6ZXS - chains A and D of the 16 polymer chains in the assembly; structure by X-ray diffraction, 3.00 A resolution.

[Chain A]
Name: Photosystem I P700 chlorophyll a apoprotein A1
From: Pisum sativum
Notes: EC 1.97.1.12
Reference sequence: A0A0F6NFW5 (A0A0F6NFW5_PEA); residue numbers follow UniProt; this construct covers 16-758
Amino-acid sequence (743 residues; each row starts with the number of its first residue):
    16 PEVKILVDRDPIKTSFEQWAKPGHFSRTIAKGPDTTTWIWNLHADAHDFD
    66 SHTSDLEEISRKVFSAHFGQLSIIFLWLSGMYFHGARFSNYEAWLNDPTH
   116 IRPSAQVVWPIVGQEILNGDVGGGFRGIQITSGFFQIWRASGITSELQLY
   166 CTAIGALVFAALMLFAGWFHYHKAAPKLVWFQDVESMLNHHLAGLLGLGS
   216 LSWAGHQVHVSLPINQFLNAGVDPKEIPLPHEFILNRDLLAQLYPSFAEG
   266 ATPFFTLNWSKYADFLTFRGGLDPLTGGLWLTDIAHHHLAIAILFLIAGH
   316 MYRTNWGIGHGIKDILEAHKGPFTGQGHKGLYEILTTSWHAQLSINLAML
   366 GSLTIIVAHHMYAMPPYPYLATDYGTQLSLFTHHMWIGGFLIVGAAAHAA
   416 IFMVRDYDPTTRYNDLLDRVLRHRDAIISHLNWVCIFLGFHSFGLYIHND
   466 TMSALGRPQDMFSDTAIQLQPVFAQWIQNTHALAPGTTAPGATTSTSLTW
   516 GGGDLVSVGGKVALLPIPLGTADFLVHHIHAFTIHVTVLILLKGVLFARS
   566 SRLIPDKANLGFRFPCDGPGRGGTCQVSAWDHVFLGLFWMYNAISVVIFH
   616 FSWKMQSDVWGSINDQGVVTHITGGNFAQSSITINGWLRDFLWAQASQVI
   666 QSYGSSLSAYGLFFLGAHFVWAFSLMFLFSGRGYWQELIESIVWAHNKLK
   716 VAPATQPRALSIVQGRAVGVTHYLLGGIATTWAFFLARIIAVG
Metal / ion sites: Ca2+: Ile20 (shared with 2 residues of chain 3); chlorophyll a Mg site 1 near Gln121 (its only coordinating residue here); chlorophyll a Mg site 2 near Gln129 (its only coordinating residue here); chlorophyll a Mg site 3 near Thr503 (its only coordinating residue here); 4Fe-4S cluster Fe: Cys581, Cys590 (shared with 2 residues of chain B)
Small-molecule neighbours:
  - beta-carotene (BCR), molecule 1: Ile88, Leu91, Trp92
  - beta-carotene (BCR), molecule 2: Ile89, Trp92, Leu93, Gly209, Leu210, Leu213, Gly214, Ser217
  - beta-carotene (BCR), molecule 3: Phe90, Leu93, Tyr97, Thr167, Gly170, Ala171, Phe174, Leu213, Leu216, Ser217
  - beta-carotene (BCR), molecule 4: Leu216, Ala266, Phe269, Leu304, Ile308, Leu311, His315, Ile323
  - beta-carotene (BCR), molecule 5: Phe269, Trp274, Ile308
  - beta-carotene (BCR), molecule 6: Leu346, Leu350, Ala356, Ser359, Ile360, Ala414, Phe417
  - beta-carotene (BCR), molecule 7: Ser359, Ala363, Met364, Ser367, Ile407, Ala410, Ala411, Ala414, Val553, Leu556, Leu557, Val560
  - beta-carotene (BCR), molecule 8: Asn447, Ile451, Phe455
  - beta-carotene (BCR), molecule 9: Phe678, Gly681, Ala682, Phe684, Val685, Leu740, Ile743, Ala744, Trp747
  - beta-carotene (BCR), molecule 10: Trp700, Leu703, Ile704, Ile707
  - chlorophyll a isomer (CL0): Phe458, Tyr461, Ile544, Phe547, Thr548, Tyr606, Asn607, Ser610, Val611, Phe614, Ile649, Trp652, Leu653, Leu657, Ala661, Ile665, Phe679, His683, Trp686, Tyr738, Thr745, Thr746, Phe749
  - chlorophyll a (CLA), molecule 1: Val18, Lys19, Ile20, Trp195, Asp198, Ser201, His205, Thr319, Asn320, Trp321
  - chlorophyll a (CLA), molecule 2: Ile20, Val22, Phe79, Phe83, Leu177, Met178, Phe180, Ala181, Phe184, His185, Ala189, Trp195
  - chlorophyll a (CLA), molecule 3: Ile27, Lys28, Thr29, Ser30, Phe31, Gln33, Trp34, His39, Lys77, Ser80, Gly84, Ile88, Leu179, Gly182, Trp183, Tyr186, His187
  - chlorophyll a (CLA), molecule 4: Trp34, His39, Phe40, Leu57, His58, Ala61, His62, Phe64, Lys77, Ala81, Gly84, Gln85, Ile88, Leu179
  - chlorophyll a (CLA), molecule 5: Pro37, Gly38, Trp53, Ile54, Leu57, His58
  - chlorophyll a (CLA), molecule 6: Thr51, Ile54, Trp55, Ile704, Ile707, Val708, His711, Val716, Pro718, Pro722, Arg723, Leu725
  - chlorophyll a (CLA), molecule 7: Trp55, Phe684, Val685, Phe688, Phe692, Leu725, Gln729, Ala732, Val733, Thr736, His737, Leu740
  - chlorophyll a (CLA), molecule 8: His58, Ala59, Asp60, Ala61, His62, Asp63, His355, Leu358, Leu362, Phe405, Leu406, Val408, Gly409, Ala412, His413, Ile416, Arg420, Phe577, Arg578, Trp595, Val598, Leu602, Thr736
  - chlorophyll a (CLA), molecule 9: His62, Phe64, Val78, Ala81, His82, Gln85, Leu86, Ile89, Phe90, Leu93, Phe174, Trp354, His355, Gln357, Leu358, Asn361, Leu362, Leu365
  - chlorophyll a (CLA), molecule 10: His62, Gln85, Ile88, Ile89, Trp92, Leu365, Ile402, Phe405, Leu406
  - chlorophyll a (CLA), molecule 11: Leu71, Ser75, His82, Leu193, Phe196, Gln197, Val199, Met202, Leu203, His206, Leu207, Leu210, Ile327, Leu331, Tyr347, Leu350, Thr351, Thr352, Ser353, Trp354, Gln357, Ile360, Asn361, Met364, Leu365
  - chlorophyll a (CLA), molecule 12: Phe79, His82, Phe83, Leu86, Phe90, Phe174, Met178, Trp195, Phe196, Asp198, Ser201, Met202, His205, His206, Gly209, Leu210
  - chlorophyll a (CLA), molecule 13: Ser87, Ile88, Leu91, Gln121, Val122, Val123, Trp124, Ile126, Val127, Gln129, Leu132, Ile143, Leu179, Ala674, Leu677, Phe678
  - chlorophyll a (CLA), molecule 14: Leu91, Trp92, Ser94, Gly95, Met96, Phe98, His99, Phe103, Gln121, Val122, Trp124
  - chlorophyll a (CLA), molecule 15: Trp92, Met96, His99, Ala120, Gln121, Ile143, Gln144, Ile145, Thr146, Ser147, Phe149, Ala674, Tyr675, Phe678, Trp747
  - chlorophyll a (CLA), molecule 16: Trp92, Met96, Thr146, Ser147, Phe149, Ser394, Thr397, His398, Trp401, Ile402, Phe405, Phe678, Ile743, Thr746, Trp747
  - chlorophyll a (CLA), molecule 17: Trp92, Leu93, Ser147, Gly148, Phe149, Ile152, Leu211, Leu365, Leu368, Thr369, Val372, Met376, Tyr382, Leu395, His398, His399, Ile402, Leu406
  - chlorophyll a (CLA), molecule 18: Ala155, Leu210, Leu211, Gly214, Ser215, Trp218, Gln222, Leu294, Leu296, Ile299, His302, His303, Ile306, Phe310, Leu368, Ile371, Val372, His375, Met376, Pro381, Tyr382
  - chlorophyll a (CLA), molecule 19: Ser156, Gly157, Ile158, Gln163, Cys166, Thr167, Ile169, Gly170, Val173, Phe174, Gly214, Ser217, Trp218, Gly220, His221, His224, Val225, Ile229, Pro245, His246, Ile249
  - chlorophyll a (CLA), molecule 20: Leu162, Gln163, Cys166, Leu244, Pro245, His246, Ile249, Leu250
  - chlorophyll a (CLA), molecule 21: Leu203, Leu207, Leu211, Leu309, Phe310, Ala313, Met316, Tyr317, Ile327, Ile330, Leu331, Met364, Leu432, Leu557, Val560, Leu561
  - chlorophyll a (CLA), molecule 22: Asn204, His205, Ala208, Gly209, Leu213, Leu311, Gly314, His315, Tyr317, Thr319, Trp321, Ile323
  - chlorophyll a (CLA), molecule 23: Leu216, Ser217, Ala219, Gly220, Val223, His224, Ile249, Arg252, Leu255, Phe262, Gly265, Ala266, Tyr277, Phe280, Leu281, Leu304
  - chlorophyll a (CLA), molecule 24: Phe269, Trp274, Ser275, Tyr277, Ala278, Leu281, Thr282, Phe283, His301, Leu304, Ala305, Ile308, Leu309, Ile312, Gly506
  - chlorophyll a (CLA), molecule 25: Phe269, Phe270, Leu272, Trp274
  - chlorophyll a (CLA), molecule 26: Thr282, Phe283, Gly285, Leu294, Asp298, Ile299, His301, His302, Ala305, Ile306, Leu309, His375, Met376, Met379, Pro381, Thr511
  - chlorophyll a (CLA), molecule 27: Phe283, Thr502, Thr503, Ala504, Pro505, Gly506, Ala507
  - chlorophyll a (CLA), molecule 28: Leu309, Met364, Leu368, Ile371, His374, His375, Tyr377, Ala378, Met379, Thr511, Ser512, Thr514, Trp515
  - chlorophyll a (CLA), molecule 29: Ile312, Ala313, His315, Met316, Arg318, Gly322, Ile323, Gly324, His325
  - chlorophyll a (CLA), molecule 30: His325, Asp329, Ile330, Ala333, His334
  - chlorophyll a (CLA), molecule 31: Ile330, Leu331, His334, Thr339, His343, Leu346, Leu350, Asn429, Leu431, Leu432, Val435
  - chlorophyll a (CLA), molecule 32: Ala333, His334, Lys335, Gly336, Pro337, Phe338
  - chlorophyll a (CLA), molecule 33: Phe338, Thr339, Leu431, Arg434, Val435, Arg437, His438, Ile442, His445
  - chlorophyll a (CLA), molecule 34: Ser367, Ile370, Ile371, His374, Met400, Ile407, Ile549, Thr552, Val553, Leu556, Met605, Ala608, Ile609
  - chlorophyll a (CLA), molecule 35: His374, Tyr377, Phe488, Ala489, Ile492, Gln493, Trp515, Ile532, Leu534, His542, His545, Ile549, Val612, His615, Phe616, Lys619
  - chlorophyll a (CLA), molecule 36: Ala441, His445, Trp448
  - chlorophyll a (CLA), molecule 37: Ile442, His445, Leu446, Trp448, Val449, Ala546, Ile549, His550, Val553, Leu557
  - chlorophyll a (CLA), molecule 38: Ser444, His445, Asn447, Trp448, Ile451
  - chlorophyll a (CLA), molecule 39: Asn447, Cys450, Ile451, Gly454, Phe455, Phe458, Gly459, Ile462, Phe547, Val551, Leu554, Ile555, Leu600, Phe603, Trp604
  - chlorophyll a (CLA), molecule 40: Trp448, Ile451, Phe452, Phe455, His456
  - chlorophyll a (CLA), molecule 41: Trp448, Phe452, Leu453, Gln485, Pro486, Val487, Phe488, Ala489, Phe539, His542, His543, Ala546, His550
  - chlorophyll a (CLA), molecule 42: Phe455, His456, Gly459, Leu460, Ile462, His463, Thr466, Met467, Arg472, Asp475, Phe477, Ile482
  - chlorophyll a (CLA), molecule 43: Phe458, Ile462, Asp465, Phe547, Phe603, Trp604, Tyr606, Asn607, Ile649, Leu653, Trp686, Tyr738
  - chlorophyll a (CLA), molecule 44: Thr466, Ala469, Leu470
  - chlorophyll a (CLA), molecule 45: Trp491, Ile492, Thr495, His496, Ala499, Thr503, Ala504, Thr511
  - chlorophyll a (CLA), molecule 46: Leu653, Leu657, Trp658
  - chlorophyll a (CLA), molecule 47: Leu677, Leu680, Gly681, His683, Phe684, Trp686, Ala687, Leu690
  - chlorophyll a (CLA), molecule 48: Phe684, Ala687, Phe688, Leu690, Met691, Phe694, Ser695, Tyr699, Trp700, Leu703
  - chlorophyll a (CLA), molecule 49: Ile707, Ala710, His711, Leu714, Val716
  - chlorophyll a (CLA), molecule 50: Trp709, Ala710, Lys713, Leu714
  - lutein (LUT; (3r,3'r,6s)-4,5-didehydro-5,6-dihydro-beta,beta-carotene-3,3'-diol): Trp124, Pro125, Ile126
  - phylloquinone (PQN): Met691, Phe692, Ser695, Gly696, Arg697, Trp700, Ile704, Ala724, Leu725, Ser726, Gly730
  - 4Fe-4S cluster (SF4): Cys581, Gly583, Pro584, Cys590, Ile727, Arg731

[Chain D]
Name: PsaD
From: Pisum sativum
Amino-acid sequence (143 residues; each row starts with the number of its first residue):
    69 GFTPPELDPNTPSPIFGGSTGGLLRKAQVEEFYVITWESPKEQIFEMPTG
   119 GAAIMREGPNLLKLARKEQCLALGTRLRSKYKIKYQFYRVFPSGEVQYLH
   169 PKDGVYPEKVNPGRQGVGVNFRSIGKNVSPIEVKFTGKQPYDL

[Interface between chain A and chain D]
Residue-residue contacts (29; chain A residue first):
  Tyr422(A) - Glu114(D)
  Pro424(A) - Ile112(D)
  Pro424(A) - Ala120(D)  hydrophobic
  Thr425(A) - Ile112(D)
  Thr425(A) - Lys148(D)
  Asp433(A) - Gly119(D)
  Asp433(A) - Ala120(D)  hydrogen bond (side chain-backbone)
  Arg437(A) - Phe84(D)
  Arg437(A) - Gly86(D)  hydrogen bond (side chain-backbone)
  Arg437(A) - Ser87(D)
  Arg437(A) - Thr88(D)  hydrogen bond (backbone-backbone)
  His438(A) - Thr88(D)
  Arg439(A) - Thr117(D)  hydrogen bond (side chain-backbone)
  Asp440(A) - Thr88(D)  hydrogen bond
  Asp440(A) - Gly89(D)  hydrogen bond (side chain-backbone)
  Arg564(A) - Glu114(D)  salt bridge
  Ser565(A) - Pro116(D)
  Arg567(A) - Thr88(D)  hydrogen bond (side chain-backbone)
  Arg567(A) - Gly89(D)  hydrogen bond (side chain-backbone)
  Arg567(A) - Gly90(D)  hydrogen bond (side chain-backbone)
  Arg567(A) - Leu92(D)
  Arg567(A) - Arg134(D)  hydrogen bond (backbone-side chain)
  Leu568(A) - Arg134(D)  hydrogen bond (backbone-side chain)
  Leu568(A) - Glu136(D)
  Pro570(A) - Pro116(D)
  Pro570(A) - Glu136(D)
  Pro570(A) - Gln137(D)
  Asp571(A) - Glu136(D)
  Arg586(A) - Glu136(D)  salt bridge
Interface residues without a listed pair, chain A (20 interface residues in all): Tyr428, Leu436, Ala441, Ser566, Ile569
Interface residues without a listed pair, chain D (22 interface residues in all): Gly85, Met115, Gly118, Ala140, Tyr149

[Summary]
20 residues of chain A face 22 of chain D across their interface; the contacts include 11 hydrogen bonds and 2
salt bridges. Polar pairs include Arg564(A)-Glu114(D), Arg586(A)-Glu136(D) and Asp433(A)-Ala120(D).
Here chain A is Photosystem I P700 chlorophyll a apoprotein A1 and chain D is PsaD, both from Pisum sativum.
Entry 6ZXS (Cold grown Pea Photosystem I) was determined by X-ray diffraction.
